PDB entry 7YSX | X-ray diffraction, 1.65 A resolution | chains A and B

== Chain A (and B) ==
Molecule: cAMP-specific 3', 5'-cyclic phosphodiesterase 4D
From: Homo sapiens
Notes: EC 3.1.4.53; chain B of this document is another copy of the same molecule, construct and numbering; everything in this record applies to it too
Reference sequence: Q08499 (PDE4D_HUMAN); residues 86-413 here correspond to UniProt positions 388-715 (UniProt number = residue number + 302)
Amino-acid sequence (349 residues; each row starts with the number of its first residue):
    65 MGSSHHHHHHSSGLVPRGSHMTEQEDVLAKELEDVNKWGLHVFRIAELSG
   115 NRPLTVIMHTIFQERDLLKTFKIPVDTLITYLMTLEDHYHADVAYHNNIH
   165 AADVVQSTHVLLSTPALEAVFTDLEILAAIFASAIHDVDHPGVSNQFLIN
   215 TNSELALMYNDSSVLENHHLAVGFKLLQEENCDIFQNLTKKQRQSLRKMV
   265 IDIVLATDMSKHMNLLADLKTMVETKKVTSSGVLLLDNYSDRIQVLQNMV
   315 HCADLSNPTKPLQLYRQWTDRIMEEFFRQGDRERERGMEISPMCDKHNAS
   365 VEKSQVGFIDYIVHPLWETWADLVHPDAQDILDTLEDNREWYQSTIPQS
Not modelled in the structure: 65-87, 411-413 (chain B: 65-87, 182-183, 294-298, 411-413)
Construct notes: expression tag (65-85)
Swiss-Prot annotation at these positions:
  - active site: His160 (Proton donor)
  - binding site (3',5'-cyclic AMP): His160, Gln369, Phe372
  - binding site (AMP): His160, Asp201, Asp318, Asn321, Gln369, Phe372
  - binding site (Zn(2+)): His164, His200, Asp201, Asp318
  - binding site (Mg(2+)): Asp201
  - binding site (Mn(2+)): Asp201
Bound ions: Zn2+: His164, His200, Asp201, Asp318; Mg2+ near Asp201 (its only coordinating residue here)
Residues lining bound ligands: Licoisoflavone A (JU3; 3-[3-(3-methylbut-2-enyl)-2,4-bis(oxidanyl)phenyl]-5,7-bis(oxidanyl)chromen-4-one): Tyr159, Met273, Leu319, Asn321, Tyr329, Trp332, Thr333, Ile336, Met337, Phe340, Met357, Gln369, Phe372
What the authors report for this chain:
  - binding site for Licoisoflavone A: Tyr159, Asn321, Tyr329, Trp332, Thr333, Ile336, Met337, Met357, Gln369, Phe372

== Chain A / chain B interface ==
Residue-residue contacts (29):
  Glu218(A) with Gln242(B)
  Ala220(A) with Arg261(B), hydrogen bond (backbone-side chain)
  Leu221(A) with Ala235(B); Phe238(B), hydrophobic; Lys239(B); Gln242(B)
  Met222(A) with Met222(B), hydrophobic; Tyr223(B), hydrogen bond (backbone-side chain); Ala235(B)
  Tyr223(A) with Met222(B), hydrogen bond (side chain-backbone); Tyr223(B), hydrophobic
  Asn224(A) with Asn231(B), hydrogen bond; Leu234(B); Ala235(B); Arg261(B); Ile265(B)
  Asp225(A) with Arg261(B), salt bridge
  Asn231(A) with Asn224(B), hydrogen bond
  Leu234(A) with Asn224(B)
  Ala235(A) with Leu221(B); Met222(B); Asn224(B)
  Phe238(A) with Leu221(B), hydrophobic
  Lys239(A) with Leu221(B)
  Gln242(A) with Leu221(B)
  Arg261(A) with Ala220(B), hydrogen bond (side chain-backbone); Asn224(B); Asp225(B), salt bridge
  Ile265(A) with Asn224(B)
Other interface residues (no listed pair), chain A (16 interface residues in all): Asn214
Other interface residues (no listed pair), chain B (16 interface residues in all): Glu218, Gln258

== Summary ==
The chain A/chain B interface involves 16 residues from each chain; the contacts include 6 hydrogen bonds and
2 salt bridges. Polar contacts include Asp225(A)-Arg261(B), Ala220(A)-Arg261(B) and Met222(A)-Tyr223(B).
Ligands of chain A: Licoisoflavone A. From the paper: a binding site for Licoisoflavone A at Tyr159(A),
Asn321(A) and Tyr329(A) among others.
Both chains are cAMP-specific 3', 5'-cyclic phosphodiesterase 4D (Homo sapiens). Entry 7YSX (Crystal structure
of PDE4D complexed with licoisoflavone A) was determined by X-ray diffraction (same publication as 7YQF).
